Entry 1Y2Z (X-ray diffraction, 2.07 A resolution); this record covers chains A and D of the 4 polymer chains in the assembly.

# Chain A
Molecule: Hemoglobin alpha chain
From: Homo sapiens
UniProt: P69905 (HBA_HUMAN); residues 1-141 here = UniProt positions 1-141
Chain sequence (141 residues; row label = number of the first residue in the row):
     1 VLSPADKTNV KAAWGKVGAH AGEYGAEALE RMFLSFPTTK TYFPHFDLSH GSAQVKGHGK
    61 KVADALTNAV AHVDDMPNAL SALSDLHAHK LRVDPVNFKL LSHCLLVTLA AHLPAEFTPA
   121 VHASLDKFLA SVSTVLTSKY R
Metal / ion sites: heme Fe near His-87 (its only coordinating residue here)
Ligand contacts: heme (HEM): Met-32, Thr-39, Tyr-42, Phe-43, His-45, Phe-46, His-58, Lys-61, Val-62, Ala-65, Leu-66, Leu-83, Leu-86, His-87, Leu-91, Val-93, Asn-97, Phe-98, Leu-101, Val-132, Ser-133, Leu-136

# Chain D
Molecule: Hemoglobin beta chain
From: Homo sapiens
UniProt: P68871 (HBB_HUMAN); residues 1-146 here = UniProt positions 1-146
Chain sequence (146 residues; numbered 1 to 146; the number before each row is that of its first residue):
     1 MHLTPEEKSA VTALWGKVNV DEVGGEALGR LLVGYPWTQR FFESFGDLST PDAVMGNPKV
    61 KAHGKKVLGA FSDGLAHLDN LKGTFATLSE LHCDKLHVDP ENFRLLGNVL VCVLAHHFGK
   121 EFTPPVQAAY QKVVAGVANA LAHKYH
Sequence notes: engineered mutation Met-1 (Val in P68871), Gly-34 (Val in P68871)
Metal / ion sites: heme Fe near His-92 (its only coordinating residue here)
Ligand contacts: heme (HEM): Leu-31, Thr-38, Phe-41, Phe-42, Phe-45, His-63, Lys-66, Val-67, Ala-70, Phe-71, Phe-85, Leu-88, Leu-91, His-92, Leu-96, Val-98, Asn-102, Phe-103, Leu-106, Val-137, Leu-141

# Interface between chain A and chain D
Pairs across the interface (26):
  Pro-37(A) with His-146(D)
  Thr-38(A) with Pro-100(D)
  Lys-40(A) with His-146(D), hydrogen bond (side chain-backbone)
  Thr-41(A) with His-97(D); Asp-99(D); Tyr-145(D)
  Tyr-42(A) with Arg-40(D); Asp-99(D), hydrogen bond
  Pro-44(A) with His-97(D)
  Leu-91(A) with Arg-40(D), hydrogen bond (backbone-side chain)
  Arg-92(A) with Trp-37(D); Arg-40(D), hydrogen bond (backbone-side chain); Glu-43(D), salt bridge
  Asp-94(A) with Trp-37(D), hydrogen bond; Asp-99(D); Glu-101(D); Leu-105(D)
  Pro-95(A) with Trp-37(D)
  Val-96(A) with Glu-101(D)
  Asn-97(A) with Asp-99(D)
  Tyr-140(A) with Pro-36(D); Trp-37(D), hydrophobic
  Arg-141(A) with Gly-34(D), hydrogen bond (side chain-backbone); Tyr-35(D); Pro-36(D); Trp-37(D)
Interface residues without a listed pair, chain D (15 interface residues in all): Gln-39, Val-98

# Summary
14 residues of chain A face 15 of chain D across their interface; the contacts include 6 hydrogen bonds and 1
salt bridge. Among the polar pairs are Arg-92(A)/Glu-43(D), Lys-40(A)/His-146(D) and Tyr-42(A)/Asp-99(D).
Ligands of chain A: heme. Chain D binds heme.
Chain A is Hemoglobin alpha chain and chain D is Hemoglobin beta chain, both from Homo sapiens; the structure,
T-To-T(High) quaternary transitions in human hemoglobin: betaV34G deoxy low-salt (1 test set), was determined
by X-ray diffraction (same publication as 1XXT, 1XY0, 1XZ5, 1XZ7, 1XZU, 1XZV and 45 further entries).
